Entry 1IOD (X-ray diffraction, 2.30 A resolution); this record covers chains B and G of the 3 polymer chains in the assembly.

# Chain B
Name: Coagulation factor X binding protein
Organism: Deinagkistrodon acutus
Chain sequence (123 residues; each row starts with the number of its first residue):
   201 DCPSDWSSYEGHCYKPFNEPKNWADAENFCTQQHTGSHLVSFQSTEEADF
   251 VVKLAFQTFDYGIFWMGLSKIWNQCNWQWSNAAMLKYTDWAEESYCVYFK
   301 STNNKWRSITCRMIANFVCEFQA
Cystine bridges: Cys202-Cys213, Cys230-Cys319, Cys296-Cys311
Metal / ion sites: Ca2+: Ser241, Gln243, Glu247, Glu320

# Chain G
Name: Coagulation factor X gla domain
Organism: Bos taurus
Notes: EC 3.4.21.6; fragment: gla domain(residues 41-84)
UniProtKB: P00743 (FA10_BOVIN); residues 401-444 here correspond to UniProt positions 41-84 (UniProt number = residue number - 360)
Chain sequence (44 residues; numbered 401 to 444; the number before each row is that of its first residue):
   401 ANSFLEEVKQGNLERECLEEACSLEEAREVFEDAEQTDEFWSKY
Cystine bridges: Cys417-Cys422
Modified positions: Glu406, Glu407, Glu414, Glu416, Glu419, Glu420, Glu425, Glu426, Glu429, Glu432, Glu435, Glu439 (gamma-carboxy-glutamic acid; CGU)
Metal / ion sites: Ca2+ site 1: Ala401, Glu406, Glu416, Glu420; Ca2+ site 2: Ala401, Asn402, Glu406, Glu407, Glu416, Glu426; Ca2+ site 3: Glu407, Glu426, Glu429; Ca2+ site 4: Glu407, Glu416, Glu426, Glu429; Ca2+ site 5: Glu414, Glu419; Ca2+ site 6 near Glu420 (its only coordinating residue here); Ca2+ site 7: Glu425, Glu429 (shared with 1 residue of chain A); Ca2+ site 8: Glu435, Glu439
UniProt features mapped onto this chain:
  - modified residue (4-carboxyglutamate): Glu406, Glu407, Glu414, Glu416, Glu419, Glu420, Glu425, Glu426, Glu429, Glu432, Glu435, Glu439
What the authors report for this chain:
  - specificity-determining residues: Phe404, Arg428 (by similarity / conservation)

# How chain B and chain G interact
Contacting residue pairs (15):
  Tyr261(B) with Val408(G); Lys409(G); Gln410(G)
  Ile263(B) with Glu407(G)
  Tyr298(B) with Glu429(G)
  Lys300(B) with Glu429(G), hydrogen bond (side chain-backbone); Glu432(G)
  Asn303(B) with Glu432(G)
  Arg307(B) with Arg428(G); Glu429(G); Glu432(G)
  Ile309(B) with Glu407(G)
  Arg312(B) with Phe404(G), hydrogen bond (side chain-backbone)
  Met313(B) with Phe404(G)
  Ile314(B) with Val408(G)
Interface residues without a listed pair, chain B (11 interface residues in all): Thr302
Interface residues without a listed pair, chain G (9 interface residues in all): Leu405
The authors on this interface:
  - pairs named by the authors: Arg312(B)-Phe404(G), Met313(B)-Val408(G) (hydrophobic contact), Val408(G)-Ile314(B) (hydrophobic contact)

# Overview
Chain B and chain G form an interface of 11 and 9 residues respectively, with 2 hydrogen bonds. Polar pairs
include Lys300(B)-Glu429(G) and Arg312(B)-Phe404(G). The authors report a contact between Arg312(B) and
Phe404(G); hydrophobic contacts between Met313(B) and Val408(G) and Val408(G) and Ile314(B). The paper reports
specificity determinants Phe404(G) and Arg428(G).
Here chain B is Coagulation factor X binding protein (Deinagkistrodon acutus) and chain G is Coagulation
factor X gla domain (Bos taurus). Entry 1IOD (Crystal structure of the complex between the coagulation factor
X binding protein from snake venom and ...) was determined by X-ray diffraction.
